9DIO - chains C and D of the 6 polymer chains in the assembly; structure by X-ray diffraction, 2.70 A resolution.

# Chain C
Protein: Hemagglutinin HA1
Source organism: Influenza A virus
UniProtKB: A0A8E4ZAK5 (A0A8E4ZAK5_9INFA); the construct lacks a stretch of the UniProt sequence, so the offset changes along the chain: 11-55 = UniProt 17-61; 56-83 = UniProt 63-90; 84-96 = UniProt 92-104; 97-125 = UniProt 106-134; 3 more segments
Chain sequence (325 residues; numbered 7 to 324 plus 7 insertion-coded residues; the number before each row is that of its first residue; a row labelled like 125A-125B holds insertion residues (125A, then the next letters in order)):
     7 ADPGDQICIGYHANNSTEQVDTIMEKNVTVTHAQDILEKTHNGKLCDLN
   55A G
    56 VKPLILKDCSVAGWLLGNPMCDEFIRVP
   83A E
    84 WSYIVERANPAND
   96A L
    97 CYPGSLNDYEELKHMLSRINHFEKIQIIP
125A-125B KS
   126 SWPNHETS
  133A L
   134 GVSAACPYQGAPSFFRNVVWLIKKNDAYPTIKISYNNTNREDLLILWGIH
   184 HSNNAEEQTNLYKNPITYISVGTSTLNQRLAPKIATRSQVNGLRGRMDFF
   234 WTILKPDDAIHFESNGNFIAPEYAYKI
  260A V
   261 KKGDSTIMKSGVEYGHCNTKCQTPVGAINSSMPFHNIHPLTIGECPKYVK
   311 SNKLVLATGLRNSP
Unresolved in the structure: 7
Cystine bridges: Cys52-Cys277, Cys64-Cys76, Cys97-Cys139, Cys281-Cys305
Covalently attached groups: N-acetylglucosamine (NAG) linked to Asn33, Asn169, Asn289
Differences from the reference sequence: expression tag (7-10); conflict Met111 (Leu120 in A0A8E4ZAK5), Ile199 (Thr211 in A0A8E4ZAK5), Ala214 (Val226 in A0A8E4ZAK5), Leu226 (Gln238 in A0A8E4ZAK5); engineered mutation Gln122 (Leu131 in A0A8E4ZAK5)

# Chain D
Protein: Hemagglutinin HA2
Source organism: Influenza A virus
UniProtKB: A0A6B7HQ27 (A0A6B7HQ27_9INFA); residues 1-174 here correspond to UniProt positions 330-503 (UniProt number = residue number + 329)
Chain sequence (176 residues; row label = number of the first residue in the row):
     1 GLFGAIAGFIEGGWQGMVDGWYGYHHSNEQGSGYAADKESTQKAIDGVTN
    51 KVNSIIDKMNTQFEAVGREFNNLERRIENLNKKMEDGFLDVWTYNAELLV
   101 LMENERTLDFHDSNVKNLYDKVRLQLRDNAKELGNGCFEFYHKCDNECME
   151 SVRNGTYDYPQYSEEARLKREEISSG
Unresolved in the structure: 175-176
Covalently attached groups: N-acetylglucosamine (NAG) linked to Asn154
Differences from the reference sequence: expression tag (175-176)

# Interface between chain C and chain D
Residue-residue contacts - 130 pairs, chain C then chain D:
  Asp8(C) with Lys169(D)
  Gly10(C) with Glu139(D); Phe140(D)
  Asp11(C) with Ser27(D); Asn28(D); Phe138(D); Glu139(D); Phe140(D), hydrogen bond (backbone-backbone); Lys143(D); Cys144(D), hydrogen bond (side chain-backbone)
  Gln12(C) with His25(D); His26(D); Ser27(D), hydrogen bond (backbone-backbone); Cys137(D); Phe138(D); Glu139(D); Met149(D)
  Ile13(C) with Tyr24(D), hydrophobic; His25(D); Leu126(D), hydrophobic; Cys137(D); Phe138(D), hydrogen bond (backbone-backbone); Phe140(D), hydrophobic
  Cys14(C) with Trp14(D); Tyr24(D); His25(D), hydrogen bond (backbone-backbone); Gly136(D); Cys137(D), hydrophobic
  Ile15(C) with Ile10(D); Trp14(D); Gly23(D); Tyr24(D), hydrophobic; Tyr119(D), hydrophobic; Val122(D), hydrophobic; Gly136(D), hydrogen bond (backbone-backbone)
  Gly16(C) with Ile10(D); Trp14(D); Tyr22(D); Gly23(D), hydrogen bond (backbone-backbone)
  Tyr17(C) with Ile6(D); Ala7(D), hydrogen bond (side chain-backbone); Ile10(D), hydrophobic; Glu11(D); Gly12(D); Gly13(D); Trp14(D), hydrogen bond (backbone-backbone); Trp21(D)
  His18(C) with Trp14(D); Met17(D), hydrogen bond (side chain-backbone); Gly20(D), hydrogen bond (side chain-backbone); Trp21(D), hydrogen bond (backbone-backbone)
  Ala19(C) with Trp14(D), hydrogen bond (backbone-backbone); Gln15(D)
  Asn20(C) with Gln15(D)
  Asn21(C) with Gln15(D), hydrogen bond
  Val26(C) with Asn104(D)
  Asp27(C) with Leu101(D); Asn104(D), hydrogen bond (backbone-side chain)
  Thr28(C) with Leu101(D); Asn104(D); Glu105(D), hydrogen bond; Leu108(D)
  Ile29(C) with Leu101(D), hydrogen bond (backbone-backbone); Glu105(D)
  Met30(C) with Glu105(D)
  Lys32(C) with Leu101(D)
  His38(C) with Trp21(D)
  Gln40(C) with Val52(D)
  Ile42(C) with Ile55(D), hydrophobic
  Glu106(C) with Glu69(D); Asn71(D), hydrogen bond
  His110(C) with Glu69(D), salt bridge
  Arg114(C) with Phe63(D)
  Asp264(C) with Phe63(D)
  Ser265(C) with Ala65(D)
  Thr266(C) with Ala65(D); Val66(D); Gly67(D); Glu69(D), hydrogen bond
  Ser291(C) with Ile56(D)
  Met292(C) with Ile56(D), hydrophobic
  Pro293(C) with Ile56(D); Met59(D)
  Phe294(C) with Met59(D), hydrophobic; Trp92(D), hydrophobic; Ala96(D), hydrophobic
  Pro299(C) with Val66(D)
  Leu300(C) with Val66(D); Arg68(D)
  Thr301(C) with Glu64(D); Ala65(D); Val66(D), hydrogen bond (backbone-backbone)
  Ile302(C) with Glu64(D)
  Gly303(C) with Gln62(D); Phe63(D); Glu64(D), hydrogen bond (backbone-backbone)
  Glu304(C) with Thr61(D), hydrogen bond; Gln62(D)
  Cys305(C) with Thr61(D)
  Lys307(C) with Met59(D); Asn60(D), hydrogen bond (side chain-backbone); Thr61(D); Trp92(D)
  Tyr308(C) with Leu89(D)
  Val309(C) with Leu89(D); Trp92(D), hydrophobic; Thr93(D)
  Lys310(C) with Leu89(D); Thr93(D), hydrogen bond (backbone-side chain)
  Ser311(C) with Thr93(D); Glu97(D), hydrogen bond
  Leu314(C) with Ala96(D), hydrophobic; Glu97(D); Val100(D), hydrophobic
  Val315(C) with Val100(D); Asn104(D), hydrogen bond (backbone-side chain)
  Leu316(C) with Ile55(D), hydrophobic; Val100(D), hydrophobic; Asn104(D)
  Ala317(C) with Asn104(D), hydrogen bond (backbone-side chain); Thr107(D)
  Thr318(C) with Trp21(D); Val48(D); His111(D), hydrogen bond (backbone-side chain)
  Gly319(C) with Leu108(D); His111(D), hydrogen bond (backbone-side chain)
  Leu320(C) with Trp21(D); Tyr22(D), hydrophobic; His111(D)
  Ser323(C) with Gly12(D)
Other interface residues (no listed pair), chain C (57 interface residues in all): Val34, Val36, Leu54, Lys313, Arg321
Other interface residues (no listed pair), chain D (67 interface residues in all): Ala5, Val18, Glu29, Glu85, Met102, Val115, Leu118, Leu133, His142

# Overview
The interface between chain C and chain D involves 57 residues on one side and 67 on the other; the contacts
include 29 hydrogen bonds and 1 salt bridge. Polar pairs include His110(C)-Glu69(D), Asp11(C)-Cys144(D) and
Tyr17(C)-Ala7(D). N-acetylglucosamine is covalently linked to Asn33(C), Asn169(C) and Asn289(C).
Chain C is Hemagglutinin HA1 and chain D is Hemagglutinin HA2, both from Influenza A virus; the structure,
Crystal structure of H5 hemagglutinin Q226L mutant from the influenza virus A/Texas/37/2024 (H5N1) with LSTc,
was determined by X-ray diffraction together with 9DIP and 9DIQ from the same study.
